Entry 4ZFL (X-ray diffraction, 1.70 A resolution); this record covers chains A and B of the 4 polymer chains in the assembly.

Chain A (and B):
Protein: Amidohydrolase EgtC
Organism: Mycobacterium smegmatis (strain ATCC 700084 / mc(2)155)
Notes: EC 3.5.1.-; chain B of this document is another copy of the same molecule, construct and numbering; everything in this record applies to it too
UniProtKB: A0R5M9 (EGTC_MYCS2); residue numbers follow UniProt; this construct covers 2-227
Sequence (234 residues; row label = number of the first residue in the row):
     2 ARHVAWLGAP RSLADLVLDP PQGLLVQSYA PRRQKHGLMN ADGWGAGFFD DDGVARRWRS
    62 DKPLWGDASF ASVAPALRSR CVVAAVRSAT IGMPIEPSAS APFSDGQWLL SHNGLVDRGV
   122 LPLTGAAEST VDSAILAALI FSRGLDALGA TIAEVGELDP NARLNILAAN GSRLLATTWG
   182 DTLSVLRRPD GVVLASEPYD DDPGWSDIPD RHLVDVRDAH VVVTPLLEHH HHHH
Disordered / not traced: 231-235
Sequence notes: engineered mutation A2 (Cys in A0R5M9), D53 (Glu in A0R5M9), V84 (Leu in A0R5M9), L137 (Val in A0R5M9), R188 (His in A0R5M9); expression tag (228-235)
Ligand contacts: 4NK ((1S)-1-carboxy-4-({(1R)-1-carboxy-2-[(S)-{4-[(2S)-2-carboxy-2-(trimethylammonio)ethyl]-1H-imidazol-2-yl}sulfinyl]ethyl}amino)-4-oxobutan-1-aminium): A2, Q35, H37, G38, L39, M40, D43, R88, S89, A90, T91, I92, M94, H113, N114, G115, L116, V132, D133, S134, R164
From the paper describing this entry:
  - conformationally variable residues (loop rearrangement): A90 to P95
  - binding site for 4NK: Y30, L39, M40, D43, W66, R88, S89, T91, G115, D133, R164
  - specificity-determining residues: S89 (proposed by the authors, not directly observed)

How chain A and chain B interact:
Pairs across the interface - 14 pairs, chain A then chain B:
  E97(A) - E97(B)
  E97(A) - S99(B)  hydrogen bond
  S99(A) - E97(B)  hydrogen bond
  L124(A) - L124(B)
  L124(A) - T125(B)
  L124(A) - G126(B)
  T125(A) - L124(B)
  G126(A) - L124(B)
  A128(A) - T131(B)
  E129(A) - T131(B)
  S130(A) - T131(B)
  T131(A) - A128(B)
  T131(A) - E129(B)
  T131(A) - S130(B)
Interface residues without a listed pair, chain A (11 interface residues in all): I96, P98
Interface residues without a listed pair, chain B (11 interface residues in all): I96, P98

In short:
Chain A and chain B each contribute 11 residues to their interface; the contacts include 2 hydrogen bonds. Its
one hydrogen-bonded contact is E97(A)-S99(B). Bound to chain A: compound 4NK. The paper reports a binding site
for 4NK at Y30(A), L39(A) and M40(A) among others; the specificity determinant S89(A).
Both chains are Amidohydrolase EgtC (Mycobacterium smegmatis (strain ATCC 700084 / mc(2)155)). Entry 4ZFL
(Ergothioneine-biosynthetic Ntn hydrolase variant EgtC_C2A with natural substrate) was determined by X-ray
diffraction, deposited together with 4ZFJ and 4ZFK.
